6S40 - chains A and P; structure by X-ray diffraction, 1.90 A resolution.

# Chain A
Molecule: 14-3-3 protein sigma
From: Homo sapiens
Reference sequence: P31947 (1433S_HUMAN); residue numbers follow UniProt; this construct covers 1-248
Chain sequence (253 residues; row label = number of the first residue in the row; numbers below 1 keep their minus sign (Gly-4 is residue -4)):
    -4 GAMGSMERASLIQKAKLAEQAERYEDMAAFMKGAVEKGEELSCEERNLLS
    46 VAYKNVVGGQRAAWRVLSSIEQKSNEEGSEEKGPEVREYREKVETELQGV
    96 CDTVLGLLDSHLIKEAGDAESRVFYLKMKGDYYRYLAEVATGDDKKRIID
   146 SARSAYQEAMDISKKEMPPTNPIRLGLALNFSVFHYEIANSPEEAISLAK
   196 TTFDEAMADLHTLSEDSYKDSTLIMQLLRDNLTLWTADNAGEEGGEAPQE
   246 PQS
Not modelled in the structure: 72-75, 232-248
Construct notes: expression tag (-4 to 0)
Ion coordination: Mg2+ site 1 near Met-2 (its only coordinating residue here); Mg2+ site 2 near Glu2 (its only coordinating residue here); Mg2+ site 3: Glu35, Glu110, Glu188; Mg2+ site 4 near Glu89 (its only coordinating residue here); Ca2+ near Glu133 (its only coordinating residue here)
Residues lining bound ligands:
  - KTW (4-chloranyl-1-benzothiophene-2-carboximidamide), molecule 1: Glu14, Cys38, Glu39, Asn42, Leu43, Val46
  - KTW, molecule 2: Gln93, Asp97, Leu100, Gly101, Tyr128, Leu131
  - KTW, molecule 3: Lys195, Phe198, Asp199, Arg224, Leu227, Thr228, Thr231
UniProt features mapped onto this chain:
  - site (Interaction with phosphoserine on interacting protein): Arg56, Arg129
  - modified residue (Phosphoserine): Ser5, Ser74, Ser248
Reported in the primary citation:
  - binding site for KTW: Glu14, Glu39, Asn42, Leu43

# Chain P
Molecule: p53pT387
Chain sequence (12 residues; numbered 382 to 393; the number before each row is that of its first residue):
   382 KLMFKTEGPDSD
Modified positions: Thr387 (phosphothreonine; TPO)

# How chain A and chain P interact
Pairs across the interface (34; chain A residue first):
  Lys49(A) with Thr387(P); Glu388(P), hydrogen bond (side chain-backbone); Pro390(P), hydrogen bond (side chain-backbone); Ser392(P), hydrogen bond (backbone-side chain)
  Asn50(A) with Pro390(P); Ser392(P)
  Gly53(A) with Ser392(P); Asp393(P)
  Gly54(A) with Ser392(P), hydrogen bond (backbone-backbone)
  Arg56(A) with Met384(P); Thr387(P); Asp393(P), salt bridge
  Ala57(A) with Asp393(P)
  Arg60(A) with Met384(P); Asp393(P), salt bridge
  Lys122(A) with Glu388(P), salt bridge
  Arg129(A) with Thr387(P)
  Tyr130(A) with Thr387(P)
  Leu174(A) with Lys386(P); Thr387(P); Glu388(P)
  Asn175(A) with Thr387(P); Glu388(P), hydrogen bond (side chain-backbone)
  Val178(A) with Phe385(P), hydrophobic; Lys386(P); Thr387(P)
  Tyr181(A) with Phe385(P), hydrophobic
  Glu182(A) with Phe385(P)
  Leu222(A) with Lys386(P)
  Asp225(A) with Lys386(P), salt bridge
  Asn226(A) with Phe385(P); Lys386(P), hydrogen bond (side chain-backbone)
  Leu229(A) with Phe385(P), hydrophobic
  Trp230(A) with Phe385(P)
Also at the interface, not in a pair above, chain A (23 interface residues in all): Val46, Glu133, Gly171
Also at the interface, not in a pair above, chain P (10 interface residues in all): Leu383, Gly389
The authors on this interface:
  - interface residues, chain A: Arg60(A)

# In short
Chain A and chain P form an interface of 23 and 10 residues respectively; the contacts include 6 hydrogen
bonds and 4 salt bridges. Polar pairs include Arg56(A)-Asp393(P), Arg60(A)-Asp393(P) and Lys122(A)-Glu388(P).
From the paper: a binding site for KTW at Glu14(A), Glu39(A) and Asn42(A) among others; the interface residue
Arg60(A).
Chain A is 14-3-3 protein sigma (Homo sapiens) and chain P is p53pT387; the structure, Fragment AZ-001 binding
at the p53pT387/14-3-3 sigma interface and additional sites, was determined by X-ray diffraction (same
publication as 6R5L, 6RHC, 6RJL, 6RJQ, 6RJZ, 6RK8 and 24 further entries).
